PDB entry 7F03 | electron microscopy, 3.29 A resolution | chains E and F of the 6 polymer chains in the assembly

Chain E:
Name: Cytochrome c biogenesis ATP-binding export protein CcmA
Source organism: Escherichia coli BL21(DE3)
Notes: EC 7.6.2.5
Reference sequence: P33931 (CCMA_ECOLI); residues -1 to 205 here correspond to UniProt positions 1-207 (UniProt number = residue number + 2)
Sequence (207 residues; each row starts with the number of its first residue; numbers below 1 keep their minus sign (Met-1 is residue -1)):
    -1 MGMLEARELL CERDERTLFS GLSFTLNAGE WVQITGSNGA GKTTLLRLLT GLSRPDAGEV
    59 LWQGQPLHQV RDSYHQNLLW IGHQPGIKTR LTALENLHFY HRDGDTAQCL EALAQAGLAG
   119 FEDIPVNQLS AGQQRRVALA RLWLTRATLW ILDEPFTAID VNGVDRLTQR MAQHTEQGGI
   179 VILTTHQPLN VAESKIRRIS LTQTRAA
Disordered / not traced: 201-205
Ion coordination: Mg2+: Thr41 (together with AMP-PNP)
Small-molecule neighbours:
  - AMP-PNP (ANP; phosphoaminophosphonic acid-adenylate ester), molecule 1: Arg11, Arg14, Leu16, Ser35, Asn36, Gly37, Ala38, Gly39, Lys40, Thr41, Thr42, His81, Glu152, His184
  - AMP-PNP (ANP), molecule 2: Phe119, Asn125, Gln126, Leu127, Ser128, Ala129, Gly130, Gln131, Ala156
UniProt features mapped onto this chain:
  - binding site (ATP): Gly34 to Thr41

Chain F:
Name: Heme exporter protein B
Source organism: Escherichia coli BL21(DE3)
Reference sequence: P0ABL8 (CCMB_ECOLI); residue numbers follow UniProt; this construct covers 1-220
Sequence (220 residues; row label = number of the first residue in the row):
     1 MMFWRIFRLE LRVAFRHSAE IANPLWFFLI VITLFPLSIG PEPQLLARIA PGIIWVAALL
    61 SSLLALERLF RDDLQDGSLE QLMLLPLPLP AVVLAKVMAH WMVTGLPLLI LSPLVAMLLG
   121 MDVYGWQVMA LTLLLGTPTL GFLGAPGVAL TVGLKRGGVL LSILVLPLTI PLLIFATAAM
   181 DAASMHLPVD GYLAILGALL AGTATLSPFA TAAALRISIQ

How chain E and chain F interact:
Contacting residue pairs - 41 pairs, chain E then chain F:
  Arg45(E) - Ile219(F)  hydrogen bond (side chain-backbone)
  Leu50(E) - Leu79(F)  hydrophobic
  Leu50(E) - Leu82(F)  hydrophobic
  Leu50(E) - Met83(F)  hydrophobic
  Leu50(E) - Ile219(F)
  Leu50(E) - Gln220(F)  hydrogen bond (backbone-side chain)
  Ser51(E) - Gln220(F)
  Arg69(E) - Arg216(F)
  Asp70(E) - Pro86(F)
  His73(E) - Leu82(F)
  His73(E) - Met83(F)  hydrogen bond (side chain-backbone)
  His73(E) - Leu84(F)
  Gln74(E) - Pro86(F)
  Leu76(E) - Met83(F)
  Leu76(E) - Leu84(F)
  Trp78(E) - Leu79(F)
  Trp78(E) - Glu80(F)
  Trp78(E) - Met83(F)  hydrophobic
  Gln82(E) - Gln75(F)
  Gln82(E) - Asp76(F)
  Gly84(E) - Asp76(F)  hydrogen bond (backbone-backbone)
  Gly84(E) - Gly77(F)
  Ile85(E) - Asp76(F)
  Lys86(E) - Asp73(F)  salt bridge
  Lys86(E) - Asp76(F)
  Lys86(E) - Gln81(F)
  Arg88(E) - Arg16(F)
  Arg88(E) - His17(F)
  Arg88(E) - Glu20(F)  salt bridge
  Leu89(E) - Leu9(F)  hydrophobic
  Leu89(E) - Val13(F)  hydrophobic
  Leu89(E) - Arg16(F)
  Glu93(E) - Arg16(F)  salt bridge
  His96(E) - Arg5(F)
  Phe97(E) - Arg5(F)
  Phe97(E) - Leu9(F)  hydrophobic
  His99(E) - Arg5(F)  hydrogen bond (backbone-side chain)
  Arg100(E) - Met1(F)
  Arg100(E) - Arg5(F)  hydrogen bond (backbone-side chain)
  Arg139(E) - Glu80(F)  salt bridge
  Arg139(E) - Leu84(F)
Other interface residues (no listed pair), chain E (27 interface residues in all): Thr48, Arg52, Ile79, Thr90, Tyr98, Asp103
Other interface residues (no listed pair), chain F (24 interface residues in all): Ile6, Arg12, Leu85

Summary:
27 residues of chain E face 24 of chain F across their interface, with 6 hydrogen bonds and 4 salt bridges.
Among the polar pairs are Lys86(E)-Asp73(F), Arg88(E)-Glu20(F) and Glu93(E)-Arg16(F). Chain E binds AMP-PNP.
Curated annotation (UniProt) lists 8 ATP-binding residues on chain E.
Here chain E is Cytochrome c biogenesis ATP-binding export protein CcmA and chain F is Heme exporter protein
B, both from Escherichia coli BL21(DE3). Entry 7F03 (Cytochrome c-type biogenesis protein CcmABCD from E. coli
in complex with ANP) was determined by electron microscopy together with 7F02, 7F04, 7VFJ and 7VFP from the
same study.
